PDB entry 8W2Q | electron microscopy, 3.06 A resolution | chains B and E of the 5 polymer chains in the assembly

[Chain B]
Name: RM.BsaXI
Organism: Geobacillus stearothermophilus
Notes: EC 2.1.1.72
UniProtKB: A0A4D7QEP1 (A0A4D7QEP1_GEOKU); numbering as in UniProt (aligned over 1-916)
Sequence (916 residues; row label = number of the first residue in the row):
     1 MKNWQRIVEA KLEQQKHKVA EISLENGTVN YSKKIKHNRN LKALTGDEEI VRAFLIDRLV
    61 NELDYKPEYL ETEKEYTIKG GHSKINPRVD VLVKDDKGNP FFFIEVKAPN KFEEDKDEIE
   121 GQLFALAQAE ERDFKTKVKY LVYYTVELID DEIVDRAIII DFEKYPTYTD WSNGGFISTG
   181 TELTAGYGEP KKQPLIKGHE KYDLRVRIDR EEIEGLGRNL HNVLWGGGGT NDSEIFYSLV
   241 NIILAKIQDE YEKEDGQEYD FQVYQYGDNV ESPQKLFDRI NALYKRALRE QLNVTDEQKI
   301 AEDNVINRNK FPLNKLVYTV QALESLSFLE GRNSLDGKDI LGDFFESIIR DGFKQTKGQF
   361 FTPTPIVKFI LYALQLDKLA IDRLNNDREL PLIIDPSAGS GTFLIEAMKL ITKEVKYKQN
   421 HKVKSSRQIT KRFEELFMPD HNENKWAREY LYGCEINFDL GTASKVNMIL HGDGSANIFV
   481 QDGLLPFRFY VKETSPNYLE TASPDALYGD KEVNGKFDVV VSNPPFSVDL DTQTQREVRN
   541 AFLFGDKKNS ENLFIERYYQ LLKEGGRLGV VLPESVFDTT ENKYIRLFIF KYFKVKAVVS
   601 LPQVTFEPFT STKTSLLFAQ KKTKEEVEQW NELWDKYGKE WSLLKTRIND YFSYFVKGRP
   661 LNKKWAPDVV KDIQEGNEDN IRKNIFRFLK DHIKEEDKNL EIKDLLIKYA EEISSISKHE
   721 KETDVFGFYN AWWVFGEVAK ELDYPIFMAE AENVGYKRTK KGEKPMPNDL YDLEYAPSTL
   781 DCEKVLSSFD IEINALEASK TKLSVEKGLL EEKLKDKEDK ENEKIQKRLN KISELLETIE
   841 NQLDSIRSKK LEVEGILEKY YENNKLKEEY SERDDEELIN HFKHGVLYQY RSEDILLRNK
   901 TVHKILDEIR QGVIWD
Disordered / not traced: 1
Sequence notes: conflict Val146 (Ile in A0A4D7QEP1), Leu292 (Ile in A0A4D7QEP1), Gly912 (Glu in A0A4D7QEP1)
Residues lining bound ligands:
  - S-adenosylhomocysteine (SAH): Gly227, Gly228, Gly229
  - S-adenosylmethionine (SAM): Lys357, Gly358, Gln359, Phe360, Phe361, Thr362, Asp395, Pro396, Ser397, Ala398, Gly399, Thr402, Phe403, Glu455, Ile456, Asp482, Gly483, Leu484, Ser522, Asn523, Pro525, Val528, Phe554

[Chain E]
Molecule: 52-nt DNA strand
Sequence (52 nucleotides; row label = number of the first residue in the row):
     1 CTAGCTTATT AATTCCATAT GGAGACTTGG TTCCGACAAT ATTCAGCTTA TT
Disordered / not traced: 1-5, 47-52

[Interface between chain B and chain E]
Residue-residue contacts (22; chain B residue first):
  Arg218(B) with DC34(E), salt bridge to the phosphate
  Gln355(B) with DG24(E), hydrogen bond to the phosphate; DA25(E), hydrogen bond to the phosphate
  Gly358(B) with DA23(E), base contact
  Phe360(B) with DA23(E), base contact
  Asn523(B) with DA23(E), base contact
  Pro524(B) with DA23(E), hydrogen bond to the base
  Pro525(B) with DA23(E), base contact
  Phe526(B) with DA23(E), stacking on the base
  Ser527(B) with DA23(E), phosphate contact
  Ser575(B) with DG22(E), phosphate contact
  Thr579(B) with DG21(E), phosphate contact
  Phe606(B) with DA23(E), base contact
  Thr610(B) with DA23(E), hydrogen bond to the phosphate; DG24(E), hydrogen bond to the phosphate
  Thr612(B) with DA23(E), hydrogen bond to the base
  Lys761(B) with DT32(E), hydrogen bond to the base
  Glu823(B) with DC44(E), hydrogen bond to the base; DA45(E), hydrogen bond to the base
  Lys824(B) with DT43(E), base contact; DC44(E), base contact; DA45(E), base contact
Interface residues without a listed pair, chain B (21 interface residues in all): Thr580, Glu581, Thr614, Lys827
Interface residues without a listed pair, chain E (11 interface residues in all): DC33

[Summary]
21 residues of chain B and 11 residues of chain E are in contact, with 9 hydrogen bonds, 1 salt bridge and 1
aromatic stacking contact. Polar contacts include Pro524(B)-DA23(E), Thr612(B)-DA23(E) and Lys761(B)-DT32(E).
Chain B binds S-adenosylhomocysteine and S-adenosylmethionine.
Here chain B is RM.BsaXI (Geobacillus stearothermophilus) and chain E is a 52-nt DNA strand. Entry 8W2Q
(BsaXI-DNA complex II) was determined by electron microscopy.
